2C4Z - chains A and B of the 5 polymer chains in the assembly; structure by X-ray diffraction, 2.60 A resolution.

# Chain A (and B)
Molecule: Coat protein
Organism: Enterobacterio phage MS2
Notes: chain B of this document is another copy of the same molecule, construct and numbering; everything in this record applies to it too
UniProt: P03612 (COAT_BPMS2); residue numbers follow UniProt; this construct covers 1-129
Sequence (129 residues; numbered 1 to 129; the number before each row is that of its first residue):
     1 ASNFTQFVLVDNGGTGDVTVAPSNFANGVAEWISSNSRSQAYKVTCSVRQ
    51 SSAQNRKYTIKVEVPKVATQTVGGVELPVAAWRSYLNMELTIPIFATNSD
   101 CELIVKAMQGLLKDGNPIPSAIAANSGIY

# Interface between chain A and chain B
Pairs across the interface (136; chain A residue first):
  S2(A) - Y129(B)  hydrogen bond (side chain-backbone)
  N3(A) - P117(B)
  N3(A) - A121(B)
  N3(A) - G127(B)  hydrogen bond (side chain-backbone)
  N3(A) - I128(B)
  N3(A) - Y129(B)  hydrogen bond (side chain-backbone)
  F4(A) - I128(B)  hydrophobic
  F4(A) - Y129(B)  hydrogen bond (backbone-backbone)
  T5(A) - P117(B)
  F7(A) - N116(B)
  F7(A) - P117(B)
  V8(A) - G110(B)
  L9(A) - K106(B)
  L9(A) - A107(B)
  L9(A) - G110(B)
  D11(A) - K106(B)
  N12(A) - K106(B)
  F25(A) - I128(B)
  A30(A) - I128(B)  hydrophobic
  W32(A) - P117(B)  hydrophobic
  W32(A) - I118(B)  hydrophobic
  Y42(A) - L103(B)
  V44(A) - L111(B)  hydrophobic
  C46(A) - I118(B)  hydrophobic
  V48(A) - G127(B)
  R56(A) - N125(B)
  R56(A) - S126(B)
  Y58(A) - A121(B)
  Y58(A) - I122(B)
  Y58(A) - N125(B)
  Y58(A) - S126(B)  hydrogen bond (side chain-backbone)
  I60(A) - I118(B)  hydrophobic
  V62(A) - L111(B)  hydrophobic
  V64(A) - L103(B)  hydrophobic
  K66(A) - D100(B)  salt bridge
  W82(A) - P93(B)  hydrophobic
  W82(A) - F95(B)
  W82(A) - A96(B)  hydrophobic
  W82(A) - D100(B)
  R83(A) - P93(B)
  S84(A) - T91(B)  hydrogen bond (side chain-backbone)
  S84(A) - I92(B)
  S84(A) - I104(B)
  Y85(A) - E89(B)
  Y85(A) - L90(B)
  Y85(A) - T91(B)  hydrogen bond (backbone-backbone)
  L86(A) - M88(B)  hydrophobic
  L86(A) - E89(B)
  L86(A) - M108(B)  hydrophobic
  N87(A) - N87(B)
  N87(A) - M88(B)
  N87(A) - E89(B)  hydrogen bond (backbone-backbone)
  M88(A) - N87(B)
  M88(A) - M88(B)  hydrophobic
  E89(A) - Y85(B)
  E89(A) - L86(B)
  E89(A) - N87(B)  hydrogen bond (backbone-backbone)
  L90(A) - Y85(B)
  L90(A) - I122(B)  hydrophobic
  T91(A) - S84(B)
  T91(A) - Y85(B)  hydrogen bond (backbone-backbone)
  I92(A) - S84(B)
  P93(A) - A80(B)
  P93(A) - A81(B)
  P93(A) - R83(B)
  P93(A) - S84(B)
  F95(A) - K66(B)  hydrogen bond (backbone-side chain)
  F95(A) - A81(B)  hydrophobic
  A96(A) - N125(B)  hydrogen bond (backbone-side chain)
  T97(A) - A68(B)
  T97(A) - N125(B)
  N98(A) - A123(B)
  N98(A) - A124(B)
  N98(A) - N125(B)  hydrogen bond
  D100(A) - K66(B)  salt bridge
  D100(A) - V67(B)  hydrogen bond (side chain-backbone)
  D100(A) - A68(B)  hydrogen bond (side chain-backbone)
  C101(A) - I122(B)
  C101(A) - A123(B)  hydrophobic
  C101(A) - N125(B)
  L103(A) - Y42(B)
  L103(A) - V67(B)  hydrophobic
  I104(A) - V64(B)  hydrophobic
  I104(A) - S84(B)
  V105(A) - P119(B)  hydrophobic
  V105(A) - I122(B)  hydrophobic
  K106(A) - L9(B)
  K106(A) - D11(B)  hydrogen bond (side chain-backbone)
  K106(A) - N12(B)
  A107(A) - L9(B)
  M108(A) - L86(B)  hydrophobic
  M108(A) - L112(B)
  Q109(A) - L112(B)  hydrogen bond (side chain-backbone)
  Q109(A) - K113(B)
  Q109(A) - D114(B)  hydrogen bond
  G110(A) - L9(B)
  L111(A) - V44(B)  hydrophobic
  L112(A) - M108(B)  hydrophobic
  L112(A) - Q109(B)  hydrogen bond (backbone-side chain)
  L112(A) - L112(B)  hydrophobic
  K113(A) - Q109(B)
  D114(A) - Q109(B)  hydrogen bond
  N116(A) - F7(B)
  P117(A) - N3(B)
  P117(A) - T5(B)
  P117(A) - F7(B)
  P117(A) - W32(B)  hydrophobic
  I118(A) - I60(B)  hydrophobic
  P119(A) - V105(B)  hydrophobic
  A121(A) - Y58(B)  hydrogen bond (backbone-side chain)
  I122(A) - Y58(B)
  I122(A) - L90(B)  hydrophobic
  I122(A) - C101(B)
  I122(A) - V105(B)  hydrophobic
  I122(A) - M108(B)  hydrophobic
  A123(A) - N98(B)
  A123(A) - C101(B)  hydrophobic
  A123(A) - E102(B)
  A124(A) - N98(B)
  N125(A) - R56(B)  hydrogen bond
  N125(A) - A96(B)
  N125(A) - T97(B)
  N125(A) - N98(B)  hydrogen bond
  N125(A) - C101(B)
  S126(A) - Y58(B)  hydrogen bond (backbone-side chain)
  G127(A) - N3(B)  hydrogen bond (backbone-side chain)
  G127(A) - V48(B)
  I128(A) - N3(B)
  I128(A) - F4(B)  hydrophobic
  I128(A) - F25(B)
  I128(A) - A30(B)  hydrophobic
  I128(A) - W32(B)  hydrophobic
  Y129(A) - A1(B)  hydrogen bond (side chain-backbone)
  Y129(A) - S2(B)  hydrogen bond (backbone-side chain)
  Y129(A) - N3(B)  hydrogen bond (backbone-backbone)
  Y129(A) - F4(B)  hydrogen bond (backbone-backbone)
Other interface residues (no listed pair), chain A (69 interface residues in all): A1, V10, N55, E102
Other interface residues (no listed pair), chain B (72 interface residues in all): V8, V10, C46, V62, P65

# Summary
Chain A and chain B form an interface of 69 and 72 residues respectively; the contacts include 29 hydrogen
bonds and 2 salt bridges. Polar contacts include K66(A)-D100(B), S2(A)-Y129(B) and N3(A)-G127(B).
Both chains are Coat protein (Enterobacterio phage MS2). Entry 2C4Z (MS2-RNA hairpin (2SU -5-6) complex) was
determined by X-ray diffraction together with 2C4Y, 2C50, 2C51, 2C4Q and 2BU1 from the same study.
